Entry 7NPT (electron microscopy, 3.27 A resolution); this record covers chains C1 and D8 of the 3 polymer chains in the assembly.

# Chain C1
Name: ESX-5 secretion system protein EccC5
From: Mycobacterium tuberculosis (strain ATCC 25618 / H37Rv)
UniProtKB: P9WNA5 (ECCC5_MYCTU); numbering as in UniProt (aligned over 1-1391)
Sequence (1391 residues; each row starts with the number of its first residue):
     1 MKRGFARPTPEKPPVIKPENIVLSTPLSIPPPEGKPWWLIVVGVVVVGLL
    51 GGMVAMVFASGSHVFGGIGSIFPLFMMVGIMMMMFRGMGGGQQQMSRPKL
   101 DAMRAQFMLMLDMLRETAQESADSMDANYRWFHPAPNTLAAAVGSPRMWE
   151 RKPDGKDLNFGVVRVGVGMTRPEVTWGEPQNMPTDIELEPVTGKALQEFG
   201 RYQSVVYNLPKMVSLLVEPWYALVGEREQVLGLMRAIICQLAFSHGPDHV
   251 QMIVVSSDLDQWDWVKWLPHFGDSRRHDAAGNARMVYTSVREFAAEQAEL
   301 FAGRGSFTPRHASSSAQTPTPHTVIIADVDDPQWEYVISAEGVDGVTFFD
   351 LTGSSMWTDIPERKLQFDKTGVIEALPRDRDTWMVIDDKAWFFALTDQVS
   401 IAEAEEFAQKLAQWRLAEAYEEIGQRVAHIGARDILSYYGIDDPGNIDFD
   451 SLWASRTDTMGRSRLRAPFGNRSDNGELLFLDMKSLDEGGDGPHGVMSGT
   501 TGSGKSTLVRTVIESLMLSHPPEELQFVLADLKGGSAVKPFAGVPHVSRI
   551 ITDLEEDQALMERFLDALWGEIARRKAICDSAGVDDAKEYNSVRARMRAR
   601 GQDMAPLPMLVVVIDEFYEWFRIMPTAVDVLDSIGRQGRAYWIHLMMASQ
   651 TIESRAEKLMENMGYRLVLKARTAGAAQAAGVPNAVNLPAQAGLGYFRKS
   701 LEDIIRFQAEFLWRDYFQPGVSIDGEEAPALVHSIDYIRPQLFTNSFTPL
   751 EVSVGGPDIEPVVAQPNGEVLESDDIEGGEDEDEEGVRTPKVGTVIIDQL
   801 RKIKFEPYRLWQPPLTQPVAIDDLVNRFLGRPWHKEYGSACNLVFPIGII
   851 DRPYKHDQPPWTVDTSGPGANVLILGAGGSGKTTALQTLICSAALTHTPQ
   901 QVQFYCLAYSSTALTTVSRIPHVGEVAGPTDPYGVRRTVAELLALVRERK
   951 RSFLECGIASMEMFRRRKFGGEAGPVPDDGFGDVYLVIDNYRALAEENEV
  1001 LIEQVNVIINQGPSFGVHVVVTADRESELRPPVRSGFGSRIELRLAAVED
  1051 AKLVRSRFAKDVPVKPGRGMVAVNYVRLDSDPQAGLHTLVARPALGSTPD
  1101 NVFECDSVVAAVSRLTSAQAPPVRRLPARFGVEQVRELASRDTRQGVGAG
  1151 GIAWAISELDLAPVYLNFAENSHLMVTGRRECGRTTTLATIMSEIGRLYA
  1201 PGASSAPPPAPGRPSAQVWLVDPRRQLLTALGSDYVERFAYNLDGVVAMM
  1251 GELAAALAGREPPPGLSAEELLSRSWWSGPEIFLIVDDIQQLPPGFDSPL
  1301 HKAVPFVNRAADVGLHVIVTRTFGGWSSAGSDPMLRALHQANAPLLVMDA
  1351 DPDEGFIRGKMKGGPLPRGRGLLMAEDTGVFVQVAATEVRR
Unresolved in the structure: 30-96, 275-284, 417-1391
UniProt features mapped onto this chain:
  - binding site (ATP): Gly499 to Ser506, Gly876 to Thr883, Gly1178 to Thr1185

# Chain D8
Name: ESX-5 secretion system protein EccD5
From: Mycobacterium tuberculosis (strain ATCC 25618 / H37Rv)
UniProtKB: P9WNP9 (ECCD5_MYCTU); numbering as in UniProt (aligned over 1-503)
Sequence (503 residues; each row starts with the number of its first residue):
     1 MTAVADAPQADIEGVASPQAVVVGVMAGEGVQIGVLLDANAPVSVMTDPL
    51 LKVVNSRLRELGEAPLEATGRGRWALCLVDGAPLRATQSLTEQDVYDGDR
   101 LWIRFIADTERRSQVIEHISTAVASDLSKRFARIDPIVAVQVGASMVATG
   151 VVLATGVLGWWRWHHNTWLTTIYTAVIGVLVLAVAMLLLMRAKTDADRRV
   201 ADIMLMSAIMPVTVAAAAAPPGPVGSPQAVLGFGVLTVAAALALRFTGRR
   251 LGIYTTIVIIGALTMLAALARMVAATSAVTLLSSLLLICVVAYHAAPALS
   301 RRLAGIRLPVFPSATSRWVFEARPDLPTTVVVSGGSAPVLEGPSSVRDVL
   351 LQAERARSFLSGLLTGLGVMVVVCMTSLCDPHTGQRWLPLILAGFTSGFL
   401 LLRGRSYVDRWQSITLAGTAVIIAAAVCVRYALELSSPLAVSIVAAILVL
   451 LPAAGMAAAAHVPHTIYSPLFRKFVEWIEYLCLMPIFPLALWLMNVYAAI
   501 RYR
Unresolved in the structure: 1-17, 119-503

# Chain C1 / chain D8 interface
Contacting residue pairs - 28 pairs, chain C1 then chain D8:
  Met108(C1) with His118(D8)
  Arg115(C1) with Glu117(D8), salt bridge
  Gln119(C1) with Arg112(D8), hydrogen bond; Gln114(D8), hydrogen bond; Val115(D8), hydrogen bond (side chain-backbone)
  Ala122(C1) with Arg112(D8)
  Asp123(C1) with Arg112(D8), salt bridge
  Asp126(C1) with Arg111(D8); Arg112(D8), hydrogen bond (side chain-backbone)
  Arg130(C1) with Glu110(D8), salt bridge; Arg111(D8), hydrogen bond (side chain-backbone); Arg112(D8)
  Ala135(C1) with Glu110(D8)
  Thr138(C1) with Gly72(D8); Asp108(D8)
  Ala141(C1) with Gly72(D8); Arg73(D8)
  Arg164(C1) with Glu110(D8), salt bridge
  Tyr202(C1) with Glu117(D8)
  Gln203(C1) with Val115(D8); Glu117(D8), hydrogen bond
  Val206(C1) with Arg112(D8)
  Tyr207(C1) with Arg112(D8); Ser113(D8), hydrogen bond (backbone-backbone)
  Asn208(C1) with Arg111(D8), hydrogen bond (side chain-backbone); Ser113(D8)
  Glu406(C1) with Ser44(D8)
  Lys410(C1) with Asp48(D8)
Also at the interface, not in a pair above, chain C1 (21 interface residues in all): Pro134, Val167, Leu209
Also at the interface, not in a pair above, chain D8 (16 interface residues in all): Arg71, Trp74, Phe105

# Overview
The interface between chain C1 and chain D8 involves 21 residues on one side and 16 on the other; the contacts
include 8 hydrogen bonds and 4 salt bridges. Polar contacts include Arg115(C1)-Glu117(D8),
Asp123(C1)-Arg112(D8) and Arg130(C1)-Glu110(D8).
Here chain C1 is ESX-5 secretion system protein EccC5 and chain D8 is ESX-5 secretion system protein EccD5,
both from Mycobacterium tuberculosis (strain ATCC 25618 / H37Rv). Entry 7NPT (Cytosolic bridge of an intact
ESX-5 inner membrane complex) was determined by electron microscopy (same publication as 7NP7, 7NPR, 7NPU,
7NPV and 7NPS).
